Entry 8BNS (X-ray diffraction, 3.24 A resolution); this record covers chains A and B.

== Chain A (and B) ==
Protein: AAA ATPase
From: Sulfurihydrogenibium sp. YO3AOP1
Notes: chain B of this document is another copy of the same molecule, construct and numbering; everything in this record applies to it too
UniProt: B2V894 (B2V894_SULSY); residue numbers follow UniProt; this construct covers 1-517
Amino-acid sequence (517 residues; row label = number of the first residue in the row):
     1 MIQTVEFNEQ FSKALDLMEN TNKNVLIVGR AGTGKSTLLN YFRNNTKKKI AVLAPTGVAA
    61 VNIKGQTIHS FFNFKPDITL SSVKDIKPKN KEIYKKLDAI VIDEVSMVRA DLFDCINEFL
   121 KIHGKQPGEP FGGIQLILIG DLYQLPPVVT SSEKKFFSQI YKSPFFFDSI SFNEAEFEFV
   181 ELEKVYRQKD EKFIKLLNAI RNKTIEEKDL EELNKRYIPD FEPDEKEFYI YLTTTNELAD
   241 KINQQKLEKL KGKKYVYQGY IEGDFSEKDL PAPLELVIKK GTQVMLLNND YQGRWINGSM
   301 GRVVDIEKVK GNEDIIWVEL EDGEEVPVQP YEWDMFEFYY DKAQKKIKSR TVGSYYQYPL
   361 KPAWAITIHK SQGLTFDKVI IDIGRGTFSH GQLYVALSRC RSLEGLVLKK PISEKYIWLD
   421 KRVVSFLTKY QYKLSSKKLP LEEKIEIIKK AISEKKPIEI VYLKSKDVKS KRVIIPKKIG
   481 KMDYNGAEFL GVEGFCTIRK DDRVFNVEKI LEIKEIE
Not modelled in the structure: 434-517
Small-molecule neighbours: ADP (adenosine-5'-diphosphate): V5, E6, N8, F11, A31, G32, T33, G34, K35, S36, T37, Y186, R187
What the authors report for this chain:
  - binding site for ADP: V5, A31 to T37, Y186

== Interface between chain A and chain B ==
Residue-residue contacts (11):
  K253(A) - Q258(B)  hydrogen bond (side chain-backbone)
  K254(A) - Q258(B)
  V256(A) - V256(B)
  V256(A) - Q258(B)
  Q258(A) - V256(B)
  Y260(A) - G252(B)
  K308(A) - K310(B)
  K308(A) - N312(B)
  V309(A) - K308(B)
  V309(A) - K310(B)  hydrogen bond (backbone-backbone)
  E313(A) - K308(B)  salt bridge
Other interface residues (no listed pair), chain A (11 interface residues in all): E275, K310, G311
Other interface residues (no listed pair), chain B (13 interface residues in all): K253, K254, Y260, E275, V309, G311, E313

== Overview ==
11 residues of chain A face 13 of chain B across their interface, with 2 hydrogen bonds and 1 salt bridge.
Polar pairs include E313(A)-K308(B), K253(A)-Q258(B) and V309(A)-K310(B). Chain A binds ADP. From the paper: a
binding site for ADP at V5(A), A31(A) and Y186(A).
Both chains are AAA ATPase (Sulfurihydrogenibium sp. YO3AOP1). Entry 8BNS (Crystal structure of Pif1 from
Sulfurihydrogenibium sp in complex with ADP) was determined by X-ray diffraction (same publication as 8BNV).
